5TG5 - chain A; structure by X-ray diffraction, 1.75 A resolution.

# Chain A
Name: Beta-lactamase
Organism: Acinetobacter baumannii
Notes: EC 3.5.2.6
UniProt: Q8RLA6 (Q8RLA6_ACIBA); numbering as in UniProt (aligned over 32-275)
Sequence (245 residues; row label = number of the first residue in the row):
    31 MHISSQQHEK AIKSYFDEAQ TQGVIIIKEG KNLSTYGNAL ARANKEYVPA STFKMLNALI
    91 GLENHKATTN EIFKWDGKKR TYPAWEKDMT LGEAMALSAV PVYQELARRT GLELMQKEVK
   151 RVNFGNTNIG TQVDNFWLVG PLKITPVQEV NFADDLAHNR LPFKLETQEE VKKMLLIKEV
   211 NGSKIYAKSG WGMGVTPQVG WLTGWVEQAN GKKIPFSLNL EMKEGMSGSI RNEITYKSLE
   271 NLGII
Covalent attachments: {4-[(azetidin-1-yl)sulfonyl]phenyl}boronic acid (JW8) linked to Ser81
Modified / non-standard residues: Lys84 (lysine nz-carboxylic acid; KCX); Ala114 (alpha-aminobutyric acid; ABA)
Sequence notes: initiating methionine (31)
Ligand contacts:
  - bicarbonate ion (BCT): Arg110, Thr111, Trp115, Pro131
  - JW8 ({4-[(azetidin-1-yl)sulfonyl]phenyl}boronic acid), molecule 1: Ala80, Lys84, Thr111, Tyr112, Trp115, Ser128, Val130, Leu168, Lys218, Gly220, Trp221, Gly222, Met223
  - JW8, molecule 2: Tyr112, Trp115, Leu127, Ser128, Ser219, Trp221, Met223, Ser257, Gly258, Arg261
Reported in the primary citation:
  - binding site for JW8: Ser81, Trp115, Ser128, Val130, Leu168, Trp221, Gly258, Arg261
  - post-translational modification sites: Lys84

# In short
Ligands of chain A: compound JW8 and bicarbonate ion. Compound JW8 is covalently linked to Ser81. The paper
reports a binding site for JW8 at Ser81, Trp115 and Ser128 among others; a modification site at Lys84.
Chain A is Beta-lactamase (Acinetobacter baumannii); the structure, OXA-24/40 in Complex with Boronic Acid
BA8, was determined by X-ray diffraction, deposited together with 5TG4, 5TG6 and 5TG7.
